8DKV - chains A and C; structure by X-ray diffraction, 1.59 A resolution.

== Chain A ==
Protein: Peroxisome proliferator-activated receptor gamma
Source organism: Homo sapiens
Reference sequence: P37231 (PPARG_HUMAN); numbering as in UniProt (aligned over 234-505)
Chain sequence (273 residues; numbered 233 to 505; the number before each row is that of its first residue):
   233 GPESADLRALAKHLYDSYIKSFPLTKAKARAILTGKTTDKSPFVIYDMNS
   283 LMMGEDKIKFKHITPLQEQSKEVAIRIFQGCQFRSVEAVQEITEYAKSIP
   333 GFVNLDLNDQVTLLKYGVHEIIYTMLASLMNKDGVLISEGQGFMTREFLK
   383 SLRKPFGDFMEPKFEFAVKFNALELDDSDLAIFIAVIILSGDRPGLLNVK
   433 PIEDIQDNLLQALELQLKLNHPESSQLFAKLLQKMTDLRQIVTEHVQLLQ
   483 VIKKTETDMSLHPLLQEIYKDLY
Unresolved in the structure: 233, 290-296
Covalently attached groups: compound SKL linked to Cys-313
Sequence notes: expression tag (233)
Residues lining bound ligands:
  - 3-cyclohexyl-1-propylsulfonic acid (CXS), molecule 1: Gln-311, Gln-314, Phe-315, Val-318
  - 3-cyclohexyl-1-propylsulfonic acid (CXS), molecule 2: Arg-316, Ala-320, Ile-354, Met-357, Leu-358, Glu-371, Asp-503, Leu-504, Tyr-505
  - SKL (2-chloro-N-[4-(5-methyl-1,3-benzoxazol-2-yl)phenyl]-5-nitrobenzamide): Ile-309, Phe-310, Gln-314, Lys-347, Tyr-348, His-351, Tyr-355, Phe-391, Met-392, Lys-395, Val-474, His-477, Leu-480, Tyr-501, Leu-504, Tyr-505
Curated features (UniProtKB/Swiss-Prot):
  - motif: Pro-495 to Asp-503 (9aaTAD)
  - binding site (rosiglitazone): Gln-314 to Ser-317, His-351, His-477, Tyr-501
  - cross-link: Lys-252 (Glycyl lysine isopeptide (Lys-Gly) (interchain with G-Cter in ubiquitin))
  - natural variant: Gln-314 (Q314P: In colon cancer), Arg-316 (R316H: In colon cancer), Val-318 (V318M: In diabetes), Phe-388 (F388L: In FPLD3), Arg-425 (R425C: In FPLD3), Pro-495 (P495L: In diabetes)
  - mutagenesis: Lys-252 (K252R: More than 50% loss of ubiquitination)
What the authors report for this chain:
  - binding site for SKL: Cys-313, His-351, Tyr-505
  - contacts within the chain: His-351/Tyr-505, Tyr-355/Tyr-505, Lys-395/Tyr-505
  - mutagenesis - Y505DEL: abolished binding to SKL
  - mutagenesis - Y505DEL: unchanged binding to SR10221 series
  - mutagenesis - Y505DEL: unchanged binding to agonists and inverse agonists

== Chain C ==
Protein: Nuclear receptor corepressor 1
Reference sequence: O75376 (NCOR1_HUMAN); residues 1-14 here correspond to UniProt positions 2259-2272 (UniProt number = residue number + 2258)
Chain sequence (14 residues; row label = number of the first residue in the row):
     1 SNLGLEDIIRKALM
Residues lining bound ligands: 3-cyclohexyl-1-propylsulfonic acid (CXS): Leu-3, Gly-4, Leu-5, Ile-8
Curated features (UniProtKB/Swiss-Prot):
  - motif: Leu-5 to Ile-9 (CORNR box 3)

== Chain A / chain C interface ==
Contacting residue pairs (14):
  Val-318(A) / Ile-8(C)  hydrophobic
  Val-321(A) / Ile-8(C)  hydrophobic
  Val-321(A) / Ile-9(C)  hydrophobic
  Thr-325(A) / Ala-12(C)
  Thr-325(A) / Leu-13(C)
  Lys-329(A) / Ala-12(C)  hydrogen bond (side chain-backbone)
  Lys-329(A) / Leu-13(C)
  Gln-342(A) / Leu-13(C)
  Val-343(A) / Leu-13(C)  hydrophobic
  Leu-346(A) / Ile-9(C)
  Lys-347(A) / Leu-5(C)
  Lys-347(A) / Glu-6(C)  salt bridge
  Lys-347(A) / Ile-9(C)
  His-351(A) / Leu-5(C)
Also at the interface, not in a pair above, chain A (13 interface residues in all): Gln-322, Phe-334, Leu-339, Val-350
Also at the interface, not in a pair above, chain C (8 interface residues in all): Arg-10, Met-14

== Summary ==
13 residues of chain A face 8 of chain C across their interface, with 1 hydrogen bond and 1 salt bridge. Among
the polar pairs are Lys-347(A)/Glu-6(C) and Lys-329(A)/Ala-12(C). The paper reports a binding site for SKL at
Cys-313(A), His-351(A) and Tyr-505(A); Y505DEL of chain A abolishes binding to SKL.
Chain A is Peroxisome proliferator-activated receptor gamma (Homo sapiens) and chain C is Nuclear receptor
corepressor 1; the structure, PPARg bound to JTP-426467 and Co-R peptide, was determined by X-ray diffraction
(same publication as 8DKN, 8DSY and 8DSZ).
